PDB entry 8HE7 | X-ray diffraction, 2.10 A resolution | chain A

[Chain A]
Name: Poly [ADP-ribose] polymerase 1, processed C-terminus
Source organism: Homo sapiens
UniProtKB: P09874 (PARP1_HUMAN); residue numbers follow UniProt; this construct covers 662-1011
Sequence (350 residues; row label = number of the first residue in the row):
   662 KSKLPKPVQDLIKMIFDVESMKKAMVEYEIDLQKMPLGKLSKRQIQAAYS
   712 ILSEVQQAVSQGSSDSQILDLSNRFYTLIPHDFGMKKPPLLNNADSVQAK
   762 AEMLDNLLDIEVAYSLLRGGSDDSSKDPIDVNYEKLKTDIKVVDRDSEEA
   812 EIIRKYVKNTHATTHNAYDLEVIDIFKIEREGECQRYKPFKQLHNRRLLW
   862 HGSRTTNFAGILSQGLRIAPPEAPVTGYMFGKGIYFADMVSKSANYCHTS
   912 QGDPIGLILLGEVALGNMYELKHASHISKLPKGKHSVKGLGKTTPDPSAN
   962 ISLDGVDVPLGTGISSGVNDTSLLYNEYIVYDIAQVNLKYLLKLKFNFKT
Sequence notes: variant Ala762 (Val in P09874)
Ligand contacts: quinazoline-2 (1WI; 1-[[4-fluoranyl-3-(3-oxidanylidene-4-pentan-3-yl-piperazin-1-yl)carbonyl-phenyl]methyl]quinazoline-2,4-dione): Asp766, Leu769, Asp770, Trp861, His862, Gly863, Ser864, Asn868, Ile872, Gly876, Leu877, Arg878, Ile879, Ala880, Tyr889, Gly894, Ile895, Tyr896, Phe897, Ala898, Lys903, Ser904, Tyr907, Glu988
Curated features (UniProtKB/Swiss-Prot):
  - active site: Glu988 (For poly [ADP-ribose] polymerase activity)
  - binding site (NAD(+)): His862 to Ser864, Gly871, Arg878, Ser904
  - modified residue (Phosphoserine): Ser782, Ser786
  - cross-link: Lys748 (Glycyl lysine isopeptide (Lys-Gly) (interchain with G-Cter in SUMO1))
  - natural variant: Ala762 (V762A: this construct carries the variant)
  - mutagenesis: Leu698 to Leu701 (Increased auto-poly-ADP-ribosylation), Leu713 (L713A: Increased auto-poly-ADP-ribosylation; L713F: Leads to constitutive activity in absence of DNA damage due to unfolding of the PARP alpha-helical domain, relieving autoinhibition), Glu763 to Asp770 (Able to bind BAD inhibitor in absence of DNA), Leu765 (L765A: Increased auto-poly-ADP-ribosylation), Asp766 to Asp770 (Able to bind EB-47 or BAD inhibitors in absence of DNA. Released from DNA strand break independently of EB-47 or BAD inhibitors), Leu768 (L768A: Increased auto-poly-ADP-ribosylation), Ala774 (A774S/L: Increased DNA-independent poly-ADP-ribosyltransferase activity), Leu797 (L797P: 1.5% of wild-type activity), His826 (H826A: Strongly reduced serine ADP-ribosylation, caused by abolished interaction with HPF1; H826E: Decreased polymerase activity, leading to the production of short poly-ADP-ribose chains), Pro850 to Phe851 (Abolished interaction with TIMELESS), His862 (H862A: Poly-ADP-ribosyltransferase activity is impaired while mono-ADP-ribosyltransferase activity is not affected; produces a mixture of short and mono ADP-ribose chains), Arg865 (R865A: Increased affinity for DNA damage sites), 19 further mutagenesis entries in UniProt

[Overview]
Ligands of chain A: quinazoline-2. UniProt lists active-site residue Glu988, 6 NAD+-binding residues and 41
mutagenesis sites.
Chain A is Poly [ADP-ribose] polymerase 1, processed C-terminus (Homo sapiens); the structure,
ADP-ribosyltransferase 1 (PARP1) catalytic domain bound to a quinazoline-2,4(1H,3H)-dione inhibitor, was
determined by X-ray diffraction together with 8HE8 from the same study.
